Entry 8RDZ (X-ray diffraction, 2.02 A resolution); this record covers chains A and C.

[Chain A (and C)]
Molecule: ADP-sugar pyrophosphatase
From: Homo sapiens
Notes: EC 3.6.1.13, 3.6.1.58, 2.7.7.96; chain C of this document is another copy of the same molecule, construct and numbering; everything in this record applies to it too
UniProt: Q9UKK9 (NUDT5_HUMAN); numbering as in UniProt (aligned over 1-219)
Amino-acid sequence (219 residues; each row starts with the number of its first residue):
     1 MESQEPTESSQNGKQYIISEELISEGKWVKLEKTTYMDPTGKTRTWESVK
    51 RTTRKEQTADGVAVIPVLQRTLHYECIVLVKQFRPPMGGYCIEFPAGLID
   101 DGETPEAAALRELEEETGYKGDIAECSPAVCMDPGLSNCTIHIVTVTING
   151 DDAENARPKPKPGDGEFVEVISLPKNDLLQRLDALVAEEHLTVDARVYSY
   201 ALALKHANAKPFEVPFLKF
Unresolved in the structure: 1-13, 53-57, 208-219 (chain C: 1-13, 55-57, 209-219)
Metal / ion sites: Mg2+ site 1: Ala-96, Glu-116; Mg2+ site 2: Glu-112, Glu-116, Glu-166
Residues lining bound ligands:
  - Ibrutinib (unbound form) (A1H14), molecule 1: Trp-28, Val-29, Val-49, Lys-50, Arg-51, Asp-60, Leu-98, Ser-137, Asn-138, Cys-139, Asp-164, Gly-165, Glu-166
  - Ibrutinib (unbound form) (A1H14), molecule 2: Trp-46, Glu-47, Gly-135, Leu-136
Swiss-Prot annotation at these positions:
  - motif: Gly-97 to Gly-118 (Nudix box)
  - binding site (substrate): Trp-28, Trp-46, Glu-47, Arg-51, Arg-84, Leu-98, Asp-133
  - binding site (Mg(2+)): Ala-96, Glu-112, Glu-116, Glu-166
  - modified residue: Met-1 (N-acetylmethionine), Ser-3 (Phosphoserine), Ser-10 (Phosphoserine), Thr-45 (Phosphothreonine), Tyr-74 (Phosphotyrosine), Lys-210 (N6-acetyllysine), Lys-218 (N6-acetyllysine)
  - cross-link: Lys-42 (Glycyl lysine isopeptide (Lys-Gly) (interchain with G-Cter in SUMO2))
From the paper describing this entry:
  - binding site for Ibrutinib (unbound form): Trp-28, Trp-46, Glu-47, Arg-51

[Interface between chain A and chain C]
Contacting residue pairs (146):
  Lys-14(A) with Tyr-90(C), hydrogen bond (backbone-side chain)
  Gln-15(A) with Phe-83(C); Tyr-90(C), hydrogen bond (backbone-side chain); Phe-167(C)
  Tyr-16(A) with Phe-83(C), hydrophobic
  Ile-17(A) with Pro-85(C); Gly-88(C)
  Ile-23(A) with Ser-24(C)
  Ser-24(A) with Ile-23(C); Ser-24(C)
  Gly-26(A) with Glu-47(C)
  Lys-27(A) with Glu-47(C), hydrogen bond (backbone-side chain)
  Trp-28(A) with Glu-47(C), hydrogen bond (backbone-side chain)
  Val-29(A) with Leu-31(C), hydrophobic; Glu-47(C), hydrogen bond (backbone-side chain); Leu-136(C), hydrophobic
  Leu-31(A) with Val-29(C), hydrophobic
  Tyr-36(A) with Phe-83(C), hydrophobic; Pro-85(C), hydrophobic
  Asp-38(A) with Phe-167(C)
  Pro-39(A) with Phe-167(C), hydrophobic
  Thr-40(A) with Phe-167(C)
  Arg-44(A) with Asp-164(C), salt bridge; Gly-165(C)
  Trp-46(A) with Pro-85(C), hydrophobic; Pro-86(C)
  Glu-47(A) with Gly-26(C); Lys-27(C), hydrogen bond (side chain-backbone); Trp-28(C), hydrogen bond (side chain-backbone); Val-29(C), hydrogen bond (side chain-backbone)
  Ser-48(A) with Pro-86(C)
  Val-49(A) with Val-49(C), hydrophobic; Leu-136(C), hydrophobic
  Lys-50(A) with Pro-86(C), hydrogen bond (side chain-backbone)
  Ile-65(A) with Leu-202(C), hydrophobic
  Phe-83(A) with Gln-15(C); Tyr-16(C); Tyr-36(C), hydrophobic
  Arg-84(A) with Pro-134(C)
  Pro-85(A) with Ile-17(C); Thr-34(C); Tyr-36(C), hydrophobic; Trp-46(C), hydrophobic
  Pro-86(A) with Trp-46(C); Ser-48(C); Pro-134(C); Gly-135(C); Leu-136(C); Ser-137(C); Asn-138(C)
  Met-87(A) with Cys-131(C), hydrophobic; Pro-134(C), hydrophobic; Ser-137(C); Asn-138(C); Thr-140(C)
  Gly-88(A) with Ile-17(C)
  Tyr-90(A) with Lys-14(C); Gln-15(C), hydrogen bond (side chain-backbone)
  Cys-91(A) with Cys-131(C), hydrophobic; Pro-134(C), hydrophobic
  Glu-93(A) with Pro-134(C)
  Glu-125(A) with Leu-202(C); Lys-205(C), salt bridge; His-206(C), salt bridge
  Ser-127(A) with Tyr-198(C)
  Pro-128(A) with Asp-183(C); Val-186(C), hydrophobic; Tyr-198(C)
  Ala-129(A) with Thr-192(C)
  Val-130(A) with Val-193(C); Ala-195(C), hydrophobic; Tyr-198(C), hydrophobic
  Cys-131(A) with Met-87(C), hydrophobic; Cys-91(C), hydrophobic; Thr-192(C); Val-193(C), hydrogen bond (backbone-backbone); Asp-194(C); Ala-195(C), hydrogen bond (backbone-backbone); Arg-196(C), hydrogen bond (backbone-side chain)
  Met-132(A) with Met-132(C); Asp-133(C); Arg-196(C), hydrogen bond (backbone-side chain)
  Asp-133(A) with Met-132(C); Asp-133(C)
  Pro-134(A) with Arg-84(C); Pro-86(C); Met-87(C), hydrophobic; Glu-93(C); Asp-194(C)
  Gly-135(A) with Pro-86(C)
  Leu-136(A) with Val-29(C), hydrophobic; Val-49(C), hydrophobic; Pro-86(C)
  Ser-137(A) with Pro-86(C)
  Asn-138(A) with Pro-86(C); Met-87(C)
  Thr-140(A) with Met-87(C)
  Ile-143(A) with Ala-195(C); Ser-199(C); Leu-202(C), hydrophobic
  Thr-145(A) with His-206(C)
  Asp-164(A) with Arg-44(C), salt bridge
  Gly-165(A) with Arg-44(C)
  Phe-167(A) with Asp-38(C); Pro-39(C); Thr-40(C)
  Lys-175(A) with His-206(C), hydrogen bond (side chain-backbone); Asn-208(C)
  Leu-179(A) with Glu-125(C)
  Asp-183(A) with Pro-128(C)
  Val-186(A) with Pro-128(C), hydrophobic
  Thr-192(A) with Ala-129(C); Val-130(C); Cys-131(C)
  Val-193(A) with Val-130(C); Cys-131(C), hydrogen bond (backbone-backbone)
  Asp-194(A) with Cys-131(C); Pro-134(C)
  Ala-195(A) with Val-130(C), hydrophobic; Cys-131(C), hydrogen bond (backbone-backbone); Ile-143(C); Arg-196(C)
  Arg-196(A) with Ala-195(C); Ser-199(C)
  Tyr-198(A) with Ser-127(C); Pro-128(C)
  Ser-199(A) with Ile-143(C); Arg-196(C); Tyr-200(C)
  Tyr-200(A) with Ser-199(C); Ala-203(C); His-206(C), hydrogen bond
  Leu-202(A) with Glu-125(C); Ile-143(C), hydrophobic
  Ala-203(A) with Tyr-200(C); Ala-203(C), hydrophobic; Leu-204(C), hydrophobic
  Leu-204(A) with Ala-203(C); Ala-207(C)
  Lys-205(A) with Glu-125(C), salt bridge
  His-206(A) with Glu-125(C), salt bridge; Thr-145(C); Lys-175(C), hydrogen bond (backbone-side chain); Tyr-200(C), hydrogen bond
  Ala-207(A) with Leu-204(C); Ala-207(C), hydrophobic
Also at the interface, not in a pair above, chain A (71 interface residues in all): Thr-34, Cys-139, Ile-141
Also at the interface, not in a pair above, chain C (71 interface residues in all): Lys-50, Ile-65, Cys-139, Leu-179

[In short]
The chain A/chain C interface involves 71 residues from each chain; the contacts include 20 hydrogen bonds and
6 salt bridges. Among the polar pairs are Arg-44(A)/Asp-164(C), Glu-125(A)/Lys-205(C) and
Glu-125(A)/His-206(C). Chain A binds Ibrutinib (unbound form). From the paper: a binding site for Ibrutinib
(unbound form) at Trp-28(A), Trp-46(A) and Glu-47(A) among others.
Both chains are ADP-sugar pyrophosphatase (Homo sapiens). Entry 8RDZ (Crystal Structure of Human ADP-ribose
Pyrophosphatase NUDT5 In complex with Ibrutinib) was determined by X-ray diffraction, deposited together with
8OTV and 8RIY.
